PDB entry 9FAW | electron microscopy, 2.90 A resolution | chains E and K of the 10 polymer chains in the assembly

# Chain E
Protein: Gamma-aminobutyric acid receptor subunit beta-3
Source organism: Homo sapiens
UniProt: P28472 (GBRB3_HUMAN); residues 5-447 here correspond to UniProt positions 30-472 (UniProt number = residue number + 25)
Sequence (443 residues; numbered 5 to 447; the number before each row is that of its first residue):
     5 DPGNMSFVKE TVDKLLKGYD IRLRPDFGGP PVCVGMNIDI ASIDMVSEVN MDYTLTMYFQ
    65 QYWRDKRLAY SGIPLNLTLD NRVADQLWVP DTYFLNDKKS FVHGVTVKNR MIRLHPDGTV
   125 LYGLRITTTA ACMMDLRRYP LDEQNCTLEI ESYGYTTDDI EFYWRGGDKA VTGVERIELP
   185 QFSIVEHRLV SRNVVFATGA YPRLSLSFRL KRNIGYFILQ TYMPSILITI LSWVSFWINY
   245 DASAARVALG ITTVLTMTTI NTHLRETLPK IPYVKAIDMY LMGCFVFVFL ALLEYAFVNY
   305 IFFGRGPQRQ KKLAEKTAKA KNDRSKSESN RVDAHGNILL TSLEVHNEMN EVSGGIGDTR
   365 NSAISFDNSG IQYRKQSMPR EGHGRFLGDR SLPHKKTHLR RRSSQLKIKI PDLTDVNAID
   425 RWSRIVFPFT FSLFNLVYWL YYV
Disordered / not traced: 309-418
Disulfide bonds: Cys136-Cys150
Covalent attachments: N-acetylglucosamine (NAG) linked to Asn8, Asn80; glycan linked to Asn149
Swiss-Prot annotation at these positions:
  - binding site (benzamidine): Asp95 to Tyr97, Glu155 to Tyr157, Phe200
  - binding site (4-aminobutanoate): Tyr97, Glu155, Tyr157, Thr202
  - binding site (histamine): Tyr97, Ser156, Tyr157, Thr202
  - glycosylation (N-linked (GlcNAc...) asparagine): Asn8, Asn80, Asn149

# Chain K
Protein: Megabody25
Source organism: Lama glama
Notes: antibody fragment or engineered binder
Sequence (522 residues; each row starts with the number of its first residue):
     1 QVQLVESGGG LVQTKTTTSV IDTTNDAQNL LTQAQTIVNT LKDYCPILIA KSSSSNGGTN
    61 NANTPSWQTA GGGKNSCATF GAEFSAASDM INNAQKIVQE TQQLSANQPK NITQPHNLNL
   121 NSPSSLTALA QKMLKNAQSQ AEILKLANQV ESDFNKLSSG HLKDYIGKCD ASAISSANMT
   181 MQNQKNNWGN GCAGVEETQS LLKTSAADFN NQTPQINQAQ NLANTLIQEL GNNTYEQLSR
   241 LLTNDNGTNS KTSAQAINQA VNNLNERAKT LAGGTTNSPA YQATLLALRS VLGLWNSMGY
   301 AVICGGYTKS PGENNQKDFH YTDENGNGTT INCGGSTNSN GTHSYNGTNT LKADKNVSLS
   361 IEQYEKIHEA YQILSKALKQ AGLAPLNSKG EKLEAHVTTS KYGSLRLSCA ASGHTFNYPI
   421 MGWFRQAPGK EREFVGAISW SGGSTSYADS VKDRFTISRD NAKNTVYLEM NNLKPEDTAV
   481 YYCAAKGRYS GGLYYPTNYD YWGQGTQVTV SSHHHHHHEP EA
Disordered / not traced: 10-402, 511-522
Disulfide bonds: Cys409-Cys483

# Chain E / chain K interface
Contacting residue pairs (6; chain E residue first):
  Lys173(E) - Asp449(K)  salt bridge
  Glu179(E) - Ser439(K)  hydrogen bond (backbone-side chain)
  Glu179(E) - Leu493(K)
  Arg180(E) - Gly491(K)
  Arg180(E) - Gly492(K)
  Glu182(E) - Arg488(K)  salt bridge
Other interface residues (no listed pair), chain E (6 interface residues in all): Val178, Ser187
Other interface residues (no listed pair), chain K (12 interface residues in all): Pro419, Ile420, Ser441, Gly442, Ser444, Lys452

# Overview
6 residues of chain E face 12 of chain K across their interface; the contacts include 1 hydrogen bond and 2
salt bridges. Polar contacts include Lys173(E)-Asp449(K), Glu182(E)-Arg488(K) and Glu179(E)-Ser439(K).
N-acetylglucosamine is covalently linked to Asn8(E) and Asn80(E).
Here chain E is Gamma-aminobutyric acid receptor subunit beta-3 (Homo sapiens) and chain K is Megabody25 (Lama
glama). Entry 9FAW (CryoEM structure of human full-length beta3gamma2 GABA(A) receptor in complex with GARLH4,
the TMD of Neuroligin2 ...) was determined by electron microscopy.
